PDB entry 6K5D | X-ray diffraction, 3.20 A resolution | chains E and F of the 6 polymer chains in the assembly

[Chain E]
Molecule: Fab fragment, heavy chain
Organism: Mus musculus
Notes: antibody fragment or engineered binder
Amino-acid sequence (222 residues; row label = number of the first residue in the row):
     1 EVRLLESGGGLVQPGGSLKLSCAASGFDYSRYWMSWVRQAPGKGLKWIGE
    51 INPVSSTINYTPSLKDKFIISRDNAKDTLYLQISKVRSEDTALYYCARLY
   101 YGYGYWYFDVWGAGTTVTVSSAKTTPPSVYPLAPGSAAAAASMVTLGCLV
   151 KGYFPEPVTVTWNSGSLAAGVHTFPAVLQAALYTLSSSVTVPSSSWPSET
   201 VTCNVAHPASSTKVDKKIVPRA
Unresolved in the structure: 1
Disulfides: C22-C96, C148-C203

[Chain F]
Molecule: Fab fragment, light chain
Organism: Mus musculus
Notes: antibody fragment or engineered binder
Amino-acid sequence (211 residues; numbered 1 to 211; the number before each row is that of its first residue):
     1 DIVLTQSPAIMSAAPGDKVTMTCSASSSVSYIHWYQQKSGTSPKRWIYDT
    51 SKLTSGVPVRFSGSGSGTSYSLTINTMEAEDAATYYCQQWSSHPQTFGGG
   101 TKLEILRADAAPTVSIFPPSSEQLTSGGASVVCFLNNFYPKDINVKWKID
   151 GSERQNGVLNSWTDQDSKDSTYSMSSTLTLTKDEYERHNSYTCEATHKTS
   201 TSPIVKSFNRA
Disulfides: C23-C87, C133-C193

[Interface between chain E and chain F]
Residue-residue contacts (82; chain E residue first):
  V37(E) - F97(F)  hydrophobic
  Q39(E) - Q37(F)  hydrogen bond
  Q39(E) - Y86(F)  hydrogen bond
  K43(E) - Y86(F)
  G44(E) - Y86(F)
  L45(E) - P43(F)  hydrophobic
  L45(E) - Y86(F)  hydrophobic
  L45(E) - F97(F)  hydrophobic
  W47(E) - P94(F)  hydrophobic
  W47(E) - Q95(F)
  E50(E) - W90(F)
  E50(E) - H93(F)  salt bridge
  P62(E) - D1(F)
  Y95(E) - Q37(F)  hydrogen bond
  Y95(E) - T41(F)
  Y95(E) - S42(F)
  Y95(E) - P43(F)
  L99(E) - W90(F)  hydrophobic
  G102(E) - D49(F)
  Y103(E) - Y31(F)  hydrophobic
  Y103(E) - D49(F)  hydrogen bond (backbone-side chain)
  Y103(E) - K52(F)
  Y105(E) - S30(F)
  Y105(E) - Y31(F)  hydrophobic
  Y105(E) - H33(F)  hydrogen bond (backbone-side chain)
  Y105(E) - D49(F)
  Y105(E) - S91(F)
  W106(E) - H33(F)  hydrogen bond (backbone-side chain)
  W106(E) - Q88(F)  hydrogen bond (backbone-side chain)
  W106(E) - W90(F)
  Y107(E) - H33(F)
  Y107(E) - Y35(F)
  Y107(E) - R45(F)
  Y107(E) - Y48(F)  hydrophobic
  Y107(E) - Q88(F)
  F108(E) - Y35(F)  hydrogen bond (backbone-side chain)
  F108(E) - R45(F)
  F108(E) - Q88(F)
  F108(E) - Q95(F)
  F108(E) - F97(F)  hydrophobic
  D109(E) - R45(F)  salt bridge
  W111(E) - Y35(F)
  W111(E) - P43(F)
  W111(E) - F97(F)  hydrophobic
  G112(E) - S42(F)  hydrogen bond (backbone-side chain)
  A113(E) - S42(F)  hydrogen bond (backbone-side chain)
  Y130(E) - S120(F)
  Y130(E) - Q123(F)
  P131(E) - S120(F)
  P131(E) - E122(F)
  L132(E) - F117(F)
  L132(E) - V132(F)  hydrophobic
  A133(E) - F117(F)
  P134(E) - F117(F)
  T145(E) - S115(F)
  T145(E) - F117(F)
  T145(E) - F134(F)
  G147(E) - F134(F)
  L149(E) - S130(F)
  K151(E) - S130(F)  hydrogen bond
  K151(E) - T179(F)
  H172(E) - N137(F)  hydrogen bond
  H172(E) - S173(F)  hydrogen bond
  F174(E) - F134(F)  hydrophobic
  F174(E) - N136(F)
  F174(E) - S161(F)
  F174(E) - T163(F)
  F174(E) - S173(F)
  F174(E) - M174(F)
  F174(E) - S175(F)
  P175(E) - S161(F)  hydrogen bond (backbone-side chain)
  P175(E) - W162(F)
  V177(E) - N160(F)
  Q179(E) - L159(F)
  S186(E) - F134(F)
  S187(E) - F134(F)
  S188(E) - F134(F)
  S188(E) - N136(F)  hydrogen bond
  K216(E) - E122(F)  salt bridge
  R221(E) - P118(F)  hydrogen bond (side chain-backbone)
  R221(E) - P119(F)  hydrogen bond (side chain-backbone)
  R221(E) - S120(F)
Other interface residues (no listed pair), chain E (44 interface residues in all): K46, N59, G114, G135, L146
Other interface residues (no listed pair), chain F (44 interface residues in all): S121, T177

[Overview]
Chain E and chain F each contribute 44 residues to their interface; the contacts include 17 hydrogen bonds and
3 salt bridges. Polar pairs include E50(E)-H93(F), D109(E)-R45(F) and K216(E)-E122(F).
Chain E is Fab fragment, heavy chain and chain F is Fab fragment, light chain, both from Mus musculus; the
structure, Crystal structure of the E148N mutant CLC-ec1 in presence of 200 mM NaBr, was determined by X-ray
diffraction together with 6AD7, 6AD8, 6ADA, 6ADB, 6ADC, 6K5A, 6K5F and 6K5I from the same study.
